5E4W - chains D and F of the 3 polymer chains in the assembly; structure by X-ray diffraction, 2.80 A resolution.

# Chain D
Protein: Signal recognition particle 43 kDa protein, chloroplastic
Source organism: Arabidopsis thaliana
Reference sequence: O22265 (SR43C_ARATH); residues 265-369 here = UniProt positions 265-369
Chain sequence (105 residues; row label = number of the first residue in the row):
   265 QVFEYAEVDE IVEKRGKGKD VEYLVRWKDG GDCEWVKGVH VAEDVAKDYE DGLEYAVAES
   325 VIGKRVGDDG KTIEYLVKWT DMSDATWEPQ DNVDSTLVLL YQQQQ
Bound ions: Ca2+ near Glu268 (its only coordinating residue here)

# Chain F
Protein: Inner membrane protein ALBINO3, chloroplastic
Source organism: Arabidopsis thaliana
Reference sequence: Q8LBP4 (ALB3_ARATH); residue numbers follow UniProt; this construct covers 453-461
Chain sequence (9 residues; each row starts with the number of its first residue):
   453 SKRSKRKRT
Disordered / not traced: 453
Swiss-Prot annotation at these positions:
  - mutagenesis: Lys454 to Arg455 (Decreased interaction with CAO/cpSRP43. Loss of interaction with CAO/cpSRP43; when associated with 376-A-A-377)
Reported in the primary citation:
  - mutagenesis - S456A, K457A/R458A (Kd 44 uM), K459A/R460A (Kd 20 uM): decreased binding to Signal recognition particle 43 kDa protein, chloroplastic (chain D)

# Chain D / chain F interface
Contacting residue pairs - 33 pairs, chain D then chain F:
  Asp273(D) with Arg455(F), salt bridge
  Glu274(D) with Arg455(F), salt bridge
  Asp312(D) with Lys457(F), salt bridge
  Tyr313(D) with Arg460(F), hydrogen bond (backbone-side chain)
  Gly316(D) with Arg458(F); Lys459(F); Arg460(F), hydrogen bond (backbone-backbone)
  Leu317(D) with Lys457(F); Arg458(F); Lys459(F); Arg460(F), hydrogen bond (backbone-side chain)
  Glu318(D) with Ser456(F); Lys457(F); Arg458(F), salt bridge; Lys459(F); Thr461(F)
  Tyr319(D) with Arg455(F); Ser456(F)
  Ala320(D) with Arg455(F); Ser456(F), hydrogen bond (backbone-backbone); Arg458(F)
  Ala322(D) with Ser456(F)
  Trp343(D) with Ser456(F); Lys457(F); Arg458(F)
  Asp345(D) with Arg458(F), salt bridge
  Met346(D) with Arg458(F), hydrogen bond
  Glu352(D) with Arg458(F); Lys459(F)
  Asn356(D) with Ser456(F); Lys457(F), hydrogen bond (backbone-backbone)
  Asp358(D) with Lys454(F); Ser456(F)
Interface residues without a listed pair, chain D (18 interface residues in all): Val321, Thr350

# Summary
18 residues of chain D face 8 of chain F across their interface, with 6 hydrogen bonds and 5 salt bridges.
Among the polar pairs are Asp273(D)-Arg455(F), Glu274(D)-Arg455(F) and Asp312(D)-Lys457(F). The paper reports
that S456A, K457A/R458A and K459A/R460A of chain F reduce binding to Signal recognition particle 43 kDa
protein, chloroplastic (chain D).
Chain D is Signal recognition particle 43 kDa protein, chloroplastic and chain F is Inner membrane protein
ALBINO3, chloroplastic, both from Arabidopsis thaliana; the structure, Crystal structure of cpSRP43
chromodomains 2 and 3 in complex with the Alb3 tail, was determined by X-ray diffraction together with 5E4X
from the same study.
